Entry 3RIA (X-ray diffraction, 3.80 A resolution); this record covers chains C and D of the 15 polymer chains in the assembly.

[Chain C (and D)]
Protein: Avermectin-sensitive glutamate-gated chloride channel GluCl alpha
From: Caenorhabditis elegans
Notes: chain D of this document is another copy of the same molecule, construct and numbering; everything in this record applies to it too
UniProt: O17793 (O17793_CAEEL); the construct has insertions or renumbered stretches relative to UniProt, so the offset changes along the chain: 1-302 = UniProt 62-363; 312-338 = UniProt 428-454
Sequence (347 residues; each row starts with the number of its first residue):
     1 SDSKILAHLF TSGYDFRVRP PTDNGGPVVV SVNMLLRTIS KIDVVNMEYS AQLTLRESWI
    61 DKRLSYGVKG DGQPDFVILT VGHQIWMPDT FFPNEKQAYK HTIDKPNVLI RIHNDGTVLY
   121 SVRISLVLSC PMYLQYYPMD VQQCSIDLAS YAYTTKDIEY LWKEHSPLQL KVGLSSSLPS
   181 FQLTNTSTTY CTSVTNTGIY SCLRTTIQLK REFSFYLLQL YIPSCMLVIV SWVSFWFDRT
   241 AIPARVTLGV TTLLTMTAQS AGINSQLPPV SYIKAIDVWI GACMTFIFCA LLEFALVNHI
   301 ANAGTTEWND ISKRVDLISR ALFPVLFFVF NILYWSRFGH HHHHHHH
Unresolved in the structure: 340-347 (chain D: 341-347)
Differences from the reference sequence: linker (303-305); expression tag (340-347)
Disulfide bonds: Cys130-Cys144, Cys191-Cys202
Small-molecule neighbours:
  - ivermectin (IVM; (2aE,4E,5'S,6S,6'R,7S,8E,11R,13R,15S,17aR,20R,20aR,20bS)-6'-[(2S)-butan-2-yl]-20,20b-dihydroxy-5',6,8,19-tetramethyl-17 -oxo-3',4',5',6,6',10,11,14,15,17,17a,20,20a,20b-tetradecahydro-2H,7H-spiro[11,15-methanofuro[4,3,2-pq][2,6]benzodioxacy clooctadecine-13,2'-pyran]-7-yl 2,6-dideoxy-4-O-(2,6-dideoxy-3-O-methyl-alpha-L-arabino-hexopyranosyl)-3-O-methyl-alpha-L-arabino-hexopyranoside), molecule 1: Leu217, Leu218, Gln219, Ile222, Pro223, Cys225, Met226, Ile229
  - ivermectin (IVM), molecule 2: Thr257, Ser260, Asn264, Ile273, Asp277, Ile280, Gly281, Ala282, Met284, Thr285, Phe288

[Interface between chain C and chain D]
Residue-residue contacts - 78 pairs, chain C then chain D:
  Arg17(C) - Thr80(D)
  Arg17(C) - Val81(D)  hydrogen bond (side chain-backbone)
  Arg17(C) - His83(D)  hydrogen bond
  Val18(C) - Ser3(D)
  Asn46(C) - Lys41(D)
  Met47(C) - Pro179(D)  hydrophobic
  Leu55(C) - Asp104(D)
  Glu57(C) - Asp104(D)
  Asp89(C) - Lys105(D)
  Thr90(C) - Ile103(D)
  Thr90(C) - Asp104(D)  hydrogen bond
  Phe91(C) - Ile103(D)  hydrophobic
  Phe91(C) - Asn107(D)
  Phe91(C) - Arg123(D)
  Phe92(C) - Ile103(D)  hydrophobic
  Phe92(C) - Arg123(D)  hydrogen bond (backbone-side chain)
  Pro93(C) - Arg37(D)  hydrogen bond (backbone-side chain)
  Pro93(C) - Gln52(D)
  Pro93(C) - Arg123(D)
  Glu95(C) - Gln52(D)  hydrogen bond (backbone-side chain)
  Glu95(C) - His101(D)  salt bridge
  Glu95(C) - Arg123(D)  salt bridge
  Lys96(C) - Thr38(D)
  Lys96(C) - Ser40(D)  hydrogen bond
  Lys96(C) - Gln52(D)
  Lys96(C) - His101(D)  hydrogen bond (backbone-side chain)
  Lys96(C) - Ser125(D)
  Ala98(C) - Ile103(D)  hydrophobic
  Lys100(C) - Ile103(D)
  Lys100(C) - Asp104(D)  salt bridge
  Tyr120(C) - Asp104(D)  hydrogen bond
  Ile124(C) - Ile103(D)  hydrophobic
  Pro131(C) - Ser176(D)
  Tyr133(C) - Ser176(D)
  Tyr151(C) - Thr54(D)
  Tyr151(C) - Asn107(D)
  Tyr151(C) - Val108(D)
  Tyr151(C) - Leu109(D)
  Tyr151(C) - Ser121(D)  hydrogen bond
  Tyr151(C) - Val122(D)  hydrogen bond (side chain-backbone)
  Tyr151(C) - Arg123(D)  hydrogen bond (side chain-backbone)
  Ala152(C) - Ile78(D)
  Ala152(C) - Val108(D)
  Ala152(C) - Leu109(D)  hydrophobic
  Tyr153(C) - Ile78(D)  hydrophobic
  Asn196(C) - Arg56(D)
  Asn196(C) - Gln169(D)  hydrogen bond
  Thr197(C) - Arg56(D)  hydrogen bond
  Thr197(C) - Arg111(D)  hydrogen bond (backbone-side chain)
  Thr197(C) - Leu119(D)
  Tyr200(C) - Leu109(D)
  Tyr200(C) - Arg111(D)  hydrogen bond
  Ile242(C) - Phe237(D)  hydrophobic
  Val246(C) - Thr247(D)
  Val250(C) - Leu248(D)  hydrophobic
  Val250(C) - Thr251(D)
  Leu253(C) - Met226(D)  hydrophobic
  Leu254(C) - Thr251(D)
  Leu254(C) - Thr255(D)
  Asn264(C) - Gln219(D)  hydrogen bond
  Pro269(C) - Pro179(D)
  Pro269(C) - Ser180(D)  hydrogen bond (backbone-side chain)
  Pro269(C) - Phe215(D)  hydrophobic
  Val270(C) - Pro179(D)
  Val270(C) - Ser214(D)
  Val270(C) - Phe215(D)
  Ser271(C) - Glu212(D)
  Ser271(C) - Ser214(D)  hydrogen bond (backbone-side chain)
  Asp277(C) - Leu218(D)
  Met284(C) - Met226(D)  hydrophobic
  Phe288(C) - Ile229(D)  hydrophobic
  Phe288(C) - Val230(D)  hydrophobic
  Leu292(C) - Val233(D)  hydrophobic
  Ala295(C) - Phe237(D)  hydrophobic
  Asn298(C) - Phe237(D)
  Asn298(C) - Asp238(D)
  His299(C) - Trp236(D)  hydrogen bond (side chain-backbone)
  Asn302(C) - Asp238(D)
Also at the interface, not in a pair above, chain C (57 interface residues in all): Asp15, Phe16, Val45, Glu48, Pro88, Tyr99, Ser129, Lys156, Asp157, Thr195, Pro268, Tyr272, Ile273, Leu291, Phe294
Also at the interface, not in a pair above, chain D (50 interface residues in all): Phe76, Gly82, Ser177, Ala244, Arg320

[Overview]
57 residues of chain C and 50 residues of chain D are in contact; the contacts include 20 hydrogen bonds and 3
salt bridges. Polar pairs include Glu95(C)-His101(D), Glu95(C)-Arg123(D) and Lys100(C)-Asp104(D). Chain C
binds ivermectin.
Chain C and chain D are both Avermectin-sensitive glutamate-gated chloride channel GluCl alpha (Caenorhabditis
elegans); the structure, C. elegans glutamate-gated chloride channel (GluCl) in complex with Fab, ivermectin
and iodide, was determined by X-ray diffraction together with 3RHW, 3RI5 and 3RIF from the same study.
